Entry 8HHA (electron microscopy, 3.40 A resolution); this record covers chains C and G of the 7 polymer chains in the assembly.

== Chain C ==
Molecule: ATP synthase subunit alpha
Source organism: Bacillus sp. PS3
Notes: EC 7.1.2.2
Reference sequence: A0A0M3VGF9 (A0A0M3VGF9_BACP3); residues 2-502 here = UniProt positions 2-502
Sequence (501 residues; numbered 2 to 502; the number before each row is that of its first residue):
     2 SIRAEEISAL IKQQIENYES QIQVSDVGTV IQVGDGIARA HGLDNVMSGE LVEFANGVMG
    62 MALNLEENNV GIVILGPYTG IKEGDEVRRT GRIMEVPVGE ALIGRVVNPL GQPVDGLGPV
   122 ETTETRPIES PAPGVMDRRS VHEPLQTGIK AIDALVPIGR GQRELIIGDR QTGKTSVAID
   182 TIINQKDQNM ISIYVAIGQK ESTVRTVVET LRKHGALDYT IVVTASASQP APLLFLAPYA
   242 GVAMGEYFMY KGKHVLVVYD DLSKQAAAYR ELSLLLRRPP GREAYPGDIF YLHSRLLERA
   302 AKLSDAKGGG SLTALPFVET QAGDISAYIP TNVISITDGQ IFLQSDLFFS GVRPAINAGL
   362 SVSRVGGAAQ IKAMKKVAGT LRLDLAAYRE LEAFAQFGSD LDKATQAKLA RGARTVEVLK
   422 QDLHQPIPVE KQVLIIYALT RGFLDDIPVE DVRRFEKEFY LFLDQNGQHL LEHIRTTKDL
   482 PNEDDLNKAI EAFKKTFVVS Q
Not modelled in the structure: 2-23, 502
Differences from the reference sequence: conflict P132 (Arg in A0A0M3VGF9), S193 (Cys in A0A0M3VGF9), F463 (Trp in A0A0M3VGF9)
Ion coordination: Mg2+: T176 (together with ATP)
Ligand contacts: ATP (adenosine-5'-triphosphate): D170, R171, Q172, T173, G174, K175, T176, S177, E320, F349, R354, P355, Q422, D423, L424

== Chain G ==
Molecule: ATP synthase gamma chain
Source organism: Bacillus sp. PS3
Reference sequence: A0A0M4TPJ7 (A0A0M4TPJ7_BACP3); numbering as in UniProt (aligned over 2-285)
Sequence (284 residues; numbered 2 to 285; the number before each row is that of its first residue):
     2 ASLRDIKTRI NATKKTSQIT KAMEMVSTSK LNRAEQNAKS FVPYMEKIQE VVANVALGAG
    62 GASHPMLVSR PVKKTGYLVI TSDRGLAGAY NSNVLRLVYQ TIQKRHASPD EYAIIVIGRV
   122 GLSFFRKRNM PVILDITRLP DQPSFADIKE IARKTVGLFA DGTFDELYMY YNHYVSAIQQ
   182 EVTERKLLPL TDLAENKQRT VYEFEPSQEE ILDVLLPQYA ESLIYGALLD AKASEHAARM
   242 TAMKNATDNA NELIRTLTLS YNRARQAAIT QEITEIVAGA NALQ
Not modelled in the structure: 285

== How chain C and chain G interact ==
Residue-residue contacts - 12 pairs, chain C then chain G:
  R278(C) - A283(G)
  A285(C) - E276(G)
  A323(C) - S3(G)
  G324(C) - R5(G)
  S327(C) - R5(G)
  F395(C) - K16(G)
  F395(C) - I20(G)  hydrophobic
  Q397(C) - T17(G)  hydrogen bond
  F398(C) - I20(G)  hydrophobic
  F398(C) - L87(G)  hydrophobic
  D401(C) - R85(G)  salt bridge
  D401(C) - G86(G)  hydrogen bond (side chain-backbone)
Interface residues without a listed pair, chain C (12 interface residues in all): G282, I326, A394
Interface residues without a listed pair, chain G (12 interface residues in all): D6, D84

== In short ==
The chain C/chain G interface involves 12 residues from each chain; the contacts include 2 hydrogen bonds and
1 salt bridge. Polar pairs include D401(C)-R85(G), Q397(C)-T17(G) and D401(C)-G86(G). Chain C binds ATP.
Chain C is ATP synthase subunit alpha and chain G is ATP synthase gamma chain, both from Bacillus sp. PS3; the
structure, F1 domain of FoF1-ATPase from Bacillus PS3,120 degrees,lowATP, was determined by electron
microscopy, deposited together with 8HH1, 8HH2, 8HH3, 8HH4, 8HH5, 8HH6 and 5 further entries.
